Entry 7RT1 (X-ray diffraction, 1.27 A resolution); this record covers chain A.

Chain A:
Name: Isoform 2B of GTPase KRas
Organism: Homo sapiens
Notes: EC 3.6.5.2
Reference sequence: P01116-2 (RASK-2_HUMAN); numbering as in UniProt (aligned over 1-169)
Amino-acid sequence (170 residues; numbered 0 to 169; the number before each row is that of its first residue; numbering starts at 0):
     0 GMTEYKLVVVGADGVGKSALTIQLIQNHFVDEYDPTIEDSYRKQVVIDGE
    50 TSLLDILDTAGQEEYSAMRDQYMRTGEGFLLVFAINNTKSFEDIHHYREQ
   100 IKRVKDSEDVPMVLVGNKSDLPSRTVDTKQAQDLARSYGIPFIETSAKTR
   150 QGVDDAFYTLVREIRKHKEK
Unresolved in the structure: 0
Differences from the reference sequence: expression tag (0); engineered mutation Asp-12 (Gly in P01116-2); conflict Ser-51 (Cys in P01116-2), Leu-80 (Cys in P01116-2), Ser-118 (Cys in P01116-2)
Ion coordination: Mg2+: Ser-17 (together with GDP)
Ligand contacts:
  - 7L8 (4-(4-[(1R,5S)-3,8-diazabicyclo[3.2.1]octan-3-yl]-8-fluoro-2-{[(2S)-1-methylpyrrolidin-2-yl]methoxy}pyrido[4,3-d]pyrimidin-7-yl)naphthalen-2-ol), molecule 1: Lys-5, Leu-6, Val-7, Ser-39, Asp-54, Ile-55, Leu-56, Met-67, Gln-70, Tyr-71, Thr-74, Gly-75
  - 7L8, molecule 2: Val-9, Gly-10, Ala-11, Asp-12, Ala-59, Gly-60, Gln-61, Glu-62, Glu-63, Tyr-64, Ser-65, Arg-68, Asp-69, Met-72, Asp-92, His-95, Tyr-96, Gln-99, Ile-100, Arg-102, Val-103
  - GDP (guanosine-5'-diphosphate): Ala-11, Asp-12, Gly-13, Val-14, Gly-15, Lys-16, Ser-17, Ala-18, Phe-28, Asp-30, Tyr-32, Asn-116, Lys-117, Asp-119, Leu-120, Ser-145, Ala-146, Lys-147
From the paper describing this entry:
  - binding site for 7L8: Gly-10, Asp-12, Gly-60

Overview:
Bound to chain A: GDP and compound 7L8. From the paper: a binding site for 7L8 at Gly-10, Asp-12 and Gly-60.
Chain A is Isoform 2B of GTPase KRas (Homo sapiens); the structure, Crystal Structure of KRAS G12D with
compound 15
(4-(4-[(1R,5S)-3,8-diazabicyclo[3.2.1]octan-3-yl]-8-fluoro-2-{[(2S)-1-methylpyrrolidin-2-yl]methoxy}pyrido[4,3-d]pyrimidin-7-yl)naphthalen-2-ol)
bound, was determined by X-ray diffraction (same publication as 7RPZ, 7RT2, 7RT3, 7RT4 and 7RT5).
